PDB entry 8AHL | electron microscopy, 4.10 A resolution (low resolution: residue-level contacts below are approximate; hydrogen-bond / salt-bridge calls are withheld) | chains A and B of the 12 polymer chains in the assembly

== Chain A (and B) ==
Molecule: Crescentin
Source organism: Caulobacter vibrioides
Notes: chain B of this document is another copy of the same molecule, construct and numbering; everything in this record applies to it too
UniProt: A0A8F8EC09 (A0A8F8EC09_CAUVI); the construct has insertions or renumbered stretches relative to UniProt, so the offset changes along the chain: 1-405 = UniProt 1-405; 409-460 = UniProt 406-457
Chain sequence (460 residues; each row starts with the number of its first residue):
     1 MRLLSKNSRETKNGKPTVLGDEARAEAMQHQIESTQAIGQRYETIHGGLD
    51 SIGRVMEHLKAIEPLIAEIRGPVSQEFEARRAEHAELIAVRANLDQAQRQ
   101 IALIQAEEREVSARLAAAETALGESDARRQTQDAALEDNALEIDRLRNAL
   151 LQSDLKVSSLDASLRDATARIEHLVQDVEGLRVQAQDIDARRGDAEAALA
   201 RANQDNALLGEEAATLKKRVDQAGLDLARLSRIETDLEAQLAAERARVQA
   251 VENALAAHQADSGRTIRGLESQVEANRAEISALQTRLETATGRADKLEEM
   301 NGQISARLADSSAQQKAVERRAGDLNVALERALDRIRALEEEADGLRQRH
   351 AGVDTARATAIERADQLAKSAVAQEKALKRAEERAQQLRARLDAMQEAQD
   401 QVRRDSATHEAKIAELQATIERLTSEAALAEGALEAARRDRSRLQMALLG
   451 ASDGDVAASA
Unresolved in the structure: 1-32, 278-460 (chain B: 1-39, 278-460)
Differences from the reference sequence: insertion (406-408)
From the paper describing this entry:
  - self-association interface (contacts with another copy of this molecule); pairs are residue here / residue on that copy: Glu63-Glu57, Ser74-Glu43, Gln204-Lys296, Ala207-Lys296

== Interface between chain A and chain B ==
Pairs across the interface (118):
  Arg80(A) - Arg80(B)
  Arg80(A) - Glu83(B)
  Leu87(A) - Glu83(B)
  Leu87(A) - Leu87(B)
  Val90(A) - Val90(B)
  Asn93(A) - Leu94(B)
  Leu94(A) - Val90(B)
  Leu94(A) - Asn93(B)
  Leu94(A) - Leu94(B)
  Gln100(A) - Ile101(B)
  Ile101(A) - Gln100(B)
  Ile101(A) - Ile101(B)
  Ile104(A) - Ile104(B)
  Gln105(A) - Ile104(B)
  Glu107(A) - Glu108(B)
  Glu108(A) - Ile104(B)
  Glu108(A) - Glu107(B)
  Glu108(A) - Glu108(B)
  Val111(A) - Glu108(B)
  Val111(A) - Val111(B)
  Val111(A) - Leu115(B)
  Arg114(A) - Leu115(B)
  Leu115(A) - Val111(B)
  Leu115(A) - Arg114(B)
  Leu115(A) - Leu115(B)
  Ala118(A) - Leu122(B)
  Ala121(A) - Leu122(B)
  Ala121(A) - Arg129(B)
  Leu122(A) - Ala121(B)
  Leu122(A) - Leu122(B)
  Ser125(A) - Ser125(B)
  Ser125(A) - Arg129(B)
  Arg128(A) - Arg129(B)
  Arg129(A) - Arg128(B)
  Gln132(A) - Asp133(B)
  Gln132(A) - Leu136(B)
  Ala135(A) - Leu136(B)
  Leu136(A) - Gln132(B)
  Leu136(A) - Leu136(B)
  Leu136(A) - Asn139(B)
  Asn139(A) - Leu136(B)
  Asn139(A) - Asn139(B)
  Asn139(A) - Ala140(B)
  Asn139(A) - Ile143(B)
  Glu142(A) - Ile143(B)
  Ile143(A) - Glu142(B)
  Ile143(A) - Ile143(B)
  Leu146(A) - Leu146(B)
  Ala149(A) - Leu150(B)
  Leu150(A) - Leu150(B)
  Ser153(A) - Ser153(B)
  Ser153(A) - Asp154(B)
  Lys156(A) - Val157(B)
  Val157(A) - Val157(B)
  Leu160(A) - Val157(B)
  Leu160(A) - Leu160(B)
  Leu160(A) - Asp161(B)
  Leu160(A) - Leu164(B)
  Leu164(A) - Leu160(B)
  Leu164(A) - Ser163(B)
  Leu164(A) - Leu164(B)
  Arg170(A) - Ile171(B)
  Arg170(A) - Glu172(B)
  Ile171(A) - Arg170(B)
  Ile171(A) - Ile171(B)
  Leu174(A) - Leu174(B)
  Leu174(A) - Val175(B)
  Val175(A) - Leu174(B)
  Asp177(A) - Val178(B)
  Val178(A) - Asp177(B)
  Val178(A) - Val178(B)
  Leu181(A) - Leu181(B)
  Arg182(A) - Leu181(B)
  Ile188(A) - Ile188(B)
  Ile188(A) - Asp189(B)
  Ile188(A) - Arg192(B)
  Asp189(A) - Ile188(B)
  Arg191(A) - Arg192(B)
  Arg191(A) - Glu196(B)
  Arg192(A) - Arg191(B)
  Arg192(A) - Arg192(B)
  Ala195(A) - Arg192(B)
  Ala195(A) - Ala195(B)
  Ala198(A) - Leu199(B)
  Leu199(A) - Ala198(B)
  Ala202(A) - Ala202(B)
  Asn206(A) - Asp205(B)
  Leu209(A) - Asn206(B)
  Leu209(A) - Leu209(B)
  Gly210(A) - Leu209(B)
  Ala213(A) - Glu212(B)
  Leu216(A) - Leu216(B)
  Leu216(A) - Lys217(B)
  Lys217(A) - Leu216(B)
  Val220(A) - Leu216(B)
  Leu227(A) - Asp226(B)
  Leu227(A) - Leu227(B)
  Leu227(A) - Leu230(B)
  Leu230(A) - Leu227(B)
  Leu230(A) - Leu230(B)
  Leu237(A) - Leu237(B)
  Leu237(A) - Leu241(B)
  Leu241(A) - Leu237(B)
  Leu241(A) - Gln240(B)
  Arg245(A) - Gln240(B)
  Arg245(A) - Glu244(B)
  Val248(A) - Glu244(B)
  Val248(A) - Arg247(B)
  Val248(A) - Val248(B)
  Gln249(A) - Glu244(B)
  Val251(A) - Val251(B)
  Leu255(A) - Leu255(B)
  Ile266(A) - Thr265(B)
  Ile266(A) - Leu269(B)
  Leu269(A) - Leu269(B)
  Val273(A) - Val273(B)
  Val273(A) - Asn276(B)
  Asn276(A) - Asn276(B)
Other interface residues (no listed pair), chain A (87 interface residues in all): Ala97, Arg109, Glu124, Asp133, Arg147, Asp161, Ser163, Glu196, Glu212, Ala223, Glu234, Glu238, Arg247, His258, Ser262, Gln272, Arg277
Other interface residues (no listed pair), chain B (88 interface residues in all): Ala97, Ser112, Ala118, Glu119, Ala135, Ala149, Lys156, Ala167, Ala185, Gly210, Ala223, Gln259, Ser262, Ile266, Gln272

== Summary ==
Chain A and chain B form an interface of 87 and 88 residues respectively. The paper reports a self-association
interface involving Glu63(A), Ser74(A) and Gln204(A) among others.
Both chains are Crescentin (Caulobacter vibrioides). Entry 8AHL (Cryo-EM structure of crescentin filaments
(stutter mutant, C1 symmetry and large box)) was determined by electron microscopy (same publication as 8AFE,
8AFH, 8AFL, 8AFM, 8AIA, 8AIX and 8AJB).
